Entry 8RMF (electron microscopy, 2.33 A resolution); this record covers chains B and E of the 9 polymer chains in the assembly.

[Chain B]
Protein: LYR motif-containing protein 4
Organism: Homo sapiens
Reference sequence: Q9HD34 (LYRM4_HUMAN); residue numbers follow UniProt; this construct covers 1-91
Sequence (115 residues; row label = number of the first residue in the row; numbers below 1 keep their minus sign (Met-23 is residue -23)):
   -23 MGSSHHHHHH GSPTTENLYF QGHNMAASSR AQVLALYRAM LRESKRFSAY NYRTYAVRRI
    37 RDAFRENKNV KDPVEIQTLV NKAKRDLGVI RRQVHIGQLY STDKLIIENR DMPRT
Unresolved in the structure: -23 to 4, 86-91
Construct notes: initiating methionine (-23); expression tag (-22 to 0); conflict Ala11 (Ser in Q9HD34)
Ligand contacts: S-dodecanoyl-4'-phosphopantetheine (8Q1; S-[2-({N-[(2R)-2-hydroxy-3,3-dimethyl-4-(phosphonooxy)butanoyl]-beta-alanyl}amino)ethyl] dodecanethioate): Arg6, Val9, Leu10, Met16, Tyr31, Ala32, Arg35, Ile36, Ala39, Phe40, Asn43, Lys44, Val46, Ile52, Leu55, Val56, Lys58, Ala59, Asp62, Ile66

[Chain E]
Protein: Isoform Mitochondrial of Cysteine desulfurase
Organism: Homo sapiens
Notes: EC 2.8.1.7
Reference sequence: Q9Y697 (NFS1_HUMAN); numbering as in UniProt (aligned over 56-457)
Sequence (404 residues; row label = number of the first residue in the row):
    54 MSLRPLYMDV QATTPLDPRV LDAMLPYLIN YYGNPHSRTH AYGWESEAAM ERARQQVASL
   114 IGADPREIIF TSGATESNNI AIKGVARFYR SRKKHLITTQ TEHKCVLDSC RSLEAEGFQV
   174 TYLPVQKSGI IDLKELEAAI QPDTSLVSVM TVNNEIGVKQ PIAEIGRICS SRKVYFHTDA
   234 AQAVGKIPLD VNDMKIDLMS ISGHKIYGPK GVGAIYIRRR PRVRVEALQS GGGQERGMRS
   294 GTVPTPLVVG LGAACEVAQQ EMEYDHKRIS KLSERLIQNI MKSLPDVVMN GDPKHHYPGC
   354 INLSFAYVEG ESLLMALKDV ALSSGSACTS ASLEPSYVLR AIGTDEDLAH SSIRFGIGRF
   414 TTEEEVDYTV EKCIQHVKRL REMSPLWEMV QDGIDLKSIK WTQH
Unresolved in the structure: 54-55, 448-457
Construct notes: initiating methionine (54); expression tag (55)
Modified positions: Lys258 ((2S)-2-amino-6-[[3-hydroxy-2-methyl-5-(phosphonooxymethyl)pyridin-4-yl]methylideneamino]hexanoic acid; LLP)
Metal / ion sites: Fe2+: Cys381 (shared with 3 residues of chain H)
UniProt features mapped onto this chain:
  - active site: Cys381 (Cysteine persulfide intermediate)
  - binding site (pyridoxal 5'-phosphate): Ala127, Thr128, Gln235, Ser255, His257, Thr295
  - binding site ([2Fe-2S] cluster): Cys381
  - binding site (Zn(2+)): Cys381
  - modified residue: Lys258 (N6-(pyridoxal phosphate)lysine), Cys381 (Cysteine persulfide)
From the paper describing this entry:
  - mutagenesis - R271A/R272A/R273A/R275A/R277A: abolished catalytic activity

[How chain B and chain E interact]
Contacting residue pairs - 10 pairs, chain B then chain E:
  Asn27(B) with Tyr85(E)
  Tyr28(B) with Ile82(E)
  Ile72(B) with Ile82(E), hydrophobic
  Tyr76(B) with Asp75(E), hydrogen bond; Leu78(E), hydrophobic; Pro79(E), hydrophobic; Ile82(E), hydrophobic; Asn83(E), hydrogen bond (backbone-side chain)
  Thr78(B) with Asn83(E); Tyr84(E), hydrogen bond
Interface residues without a listed pair, chain B (8 interface residues in all): Gly73, Ser77, Leu81
Interface residues without a listed pair, chain E (8 interface residues in all): Tyr95

[Overview]
Chain B and chain E each contribute 8 residues to their interface; the contacts include 3 hydrogen bonds.
Polar pairs include Tyr76(B)-Asp75(E), Tyr76(B)-Asn83(E) and Thr78(B)-Tyr84(E). Ligands of chain B:
S-dodecanoyl-4'-phosphopantetheine. From the paper: R271A/R272A/R273A/R275A/R277A of chain E abolish catalytic
activity.
Chain B is LYR motif-containing protein 4 and chain E is Isoform Mitochondrial of Cysteine desulfurase, both
from Homo sapiens; the structure, Structure of the core ISC complex under turnover conditions (FDX2-bound in
proximal conformation), was determined by electron microscopy (same publication as 8RMC, 8RMD, 8RME and 8RMG).
